2DQF - chains A and C of the 3 polymer chains in the assembly; structure by X-ray diffraction, 2.50 A resolution.

# Chain A
Molecule: lysozyme binding Ig kappa chain V23-J2 region
Organism: Mus musculus
Amino-acid sequence (107 residues; each row starts with the number of its first residue):
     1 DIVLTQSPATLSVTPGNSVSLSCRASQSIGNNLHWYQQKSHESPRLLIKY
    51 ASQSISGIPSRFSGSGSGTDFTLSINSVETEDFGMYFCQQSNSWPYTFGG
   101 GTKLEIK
Cystine bridges: C23-C88

# Chain C
Molecule: Lysozyme C
Organism: Gallus gallus
Notes: EC 3.2.1.17
Reference sequence: P00698 (LYSC_CHICK); residues 1-129 here correspond to UniProt positions 19-147 (UniProt number = residue number + 18)
Amino-acid sequence (129 residues; row label = number of the first residue in the row):
     1 KVFGRCELAAAMKRHGLDNYRGYSLGNWVCAAKFESNFNTQATNRNTDGS
    51 TDYGILQINSRWWCNDGRTPGSRNLCNIPCSALLSSDITASVNCAKKIVS
   101 DGNGMNAWVAWRNRCKGTDVQAWIRGCRL
Cystine bridges: C6-C127, C30-C115, C64-C80, C76-C94
Curated features (UniProtKB/Swiss-Prot):
  - active site: E35, D52
  - binding site (substrate): D101

# How chain A and chain C interact
Pairs across the interface - 19 pairs, chain A then chain C:
  Q27(A) - N19(C)
  G30(A) - G16(C)
  N31(A) - H15(C)
  N31(A) - G16(C)
  N31(A) - K96(C)  hydrogen bond
  N32(A) - G16(C)  hydrogen bond (side chain-backbone)
  N32(A) - Y20(C)
  N32(A) - K96(C)  hydrogen bond
  Y50(A) - N93(C)
  Y50(A) - K96(C)
  Q53(A) - T89(C)
  Q53(A) - N93(C)  hydrogen bond
  S91(A) - Y20(C)
  N92(A) - N19(C)
  N92(A) - Y20(C)
  N92(A) - R21(C)  hydrogen bond (backbone-backbone)
  W94(A) - R21(C)
  Y96(A) - R21(C)  hydrogen bond
  Y96(A) - S100(C)
Other interface residues (no listed pair), chain A (11 interface residues in all): S93
Other interface residues (no listed pair), chain C (10 interface residues in all): D18

# Overview
11 residues of chain A and 10 residues of chain C are in contact, with 6 hydrogen bonds. Polar pairs include
N31(A)-K96(C), N32(A)-G16(C) and N32(A)-K96(C). UniProt lists active-site residues E35(C) and D52(C) and
substrate-binding residue D101(C) on chain C.
Here chain A is lysozyme binding Ig kappa chain V23-J2 region (Mus musculus) and chain C is Lysozyme C (Gallus
gallus). Entry 2DQF (Crystal structure of hyhel-10 FV mutant (y33ay53a) complexed with hen egg lysozyme) was
determined by X-ray diffraction, deposited together with 2DQC, 2DQG, 2DQI and 2DQJ.
